6TCW - chain A; structure by X-ray diffraction, 1.60 A resolution.

== Chain A ==
Molecule: Endo-beta-N-acetylglucosaminidase F1
Source organism: Bacteroides thetaiotaomicron VPI-5482
Reference sequence: Q8A0N4 (Q8A0N4_BACTN); numbering as in UniProt (aligned over 27-476)
Sequence (451 residues; row label = number of the first residue in the row):
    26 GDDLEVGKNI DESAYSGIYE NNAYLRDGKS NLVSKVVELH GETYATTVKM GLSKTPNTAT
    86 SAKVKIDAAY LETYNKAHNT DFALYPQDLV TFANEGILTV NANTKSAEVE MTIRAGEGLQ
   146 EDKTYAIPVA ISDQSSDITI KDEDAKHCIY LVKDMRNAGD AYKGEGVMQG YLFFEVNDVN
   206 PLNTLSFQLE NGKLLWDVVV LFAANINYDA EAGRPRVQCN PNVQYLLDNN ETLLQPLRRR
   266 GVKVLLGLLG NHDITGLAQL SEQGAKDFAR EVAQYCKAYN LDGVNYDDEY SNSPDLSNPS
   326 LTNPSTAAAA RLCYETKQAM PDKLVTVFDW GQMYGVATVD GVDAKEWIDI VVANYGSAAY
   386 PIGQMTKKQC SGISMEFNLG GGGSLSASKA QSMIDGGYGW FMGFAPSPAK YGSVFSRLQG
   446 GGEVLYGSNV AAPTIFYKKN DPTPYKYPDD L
Unresolved in the structure: 26-48
Sequence notes: expression tag (26)
Bound ions: Ca2+: Asn182, Gly356
From the paper describing this entry:
  - mutagenesis - N230A, N245A, H277A: decreased catalytic activity on RNaseB
  - mutagenesis - N230A, N245A, H277A: decreased catalytic activity on IgG
  - mutagenesis - E200A, N202A: decreased catalytic activity
  - mutagenesis - Y69A, Y95A, Y99A, H103A, F107A, S432A: unchanged catalytic activity

== Summary ==
Asn182 and Gly356 coordinate Ca2+. From the paper: N230A, N245A and H277A reduce catalytic activity on RNaseB;
N230A, N245A and H277A reduce catalytic activity on IgG; 11 substitutions were tested in all.
Chain A is Endo-beta-N-acetylglucosaminidase F1 (Bacteroides thetaiotaomicron VPI-5482); the structure,
Crystal structure of Bacteroides thetaiotamicron EndoBT-3987 with Man5GlcNAc product, was determined by X-ray
diffraction (same publication as 6T8I, 6T8K, 6T8L and 6TCV).
